PDB entry 1EEZ | X-ray diffraction, 2.30 A resolution | chains A and C of the 3 polymer chains in the assembly

[Chain A]
Name: HLA-A2.1 MHC class I (heavy chain)
From: Homo sapiens
Notes: fragment: residues 1-275 of extracellular portion
UniProt: P01892 (1A02_HUMAN); numbering as in UniProt (aligned over 1-275)
Amino-acid sequence (275 residues; numbered 1 to 275; the number before each row is that of its first residue):
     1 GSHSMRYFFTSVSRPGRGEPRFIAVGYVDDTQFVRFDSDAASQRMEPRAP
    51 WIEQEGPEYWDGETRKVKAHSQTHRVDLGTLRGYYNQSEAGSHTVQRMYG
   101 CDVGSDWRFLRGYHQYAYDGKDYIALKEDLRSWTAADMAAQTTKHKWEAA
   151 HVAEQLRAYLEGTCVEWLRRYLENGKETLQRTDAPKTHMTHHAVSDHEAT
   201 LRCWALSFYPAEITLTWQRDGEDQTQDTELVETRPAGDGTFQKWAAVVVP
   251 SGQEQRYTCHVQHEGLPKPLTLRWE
Disulfide bonds: C101-C164, C203-C259

[Chain C]
Name: GP2 peptide
Notes: engineered mutation(s): I2L,V5L
Amino-acid sequence (9 residues; row label = number of the first residue in the row):
     1 ILSALVGIL
Reported in the primary citation:
  - mutagenesis - L9V (Tm change 2.4 degC): increased stability in response to A2

[Chain A / chain C interface]
Residue-residue contacts (37):
  Y7(A) - I1(C)  hydrogen bond (side chain-backbone)
  Y7(A) - L2(C)  hydrophobic
  F9(A) - L2(C)  hydrophobic
  M45(A) - L2(C)  hydrophobic
  Y59(A) - I1(C)  hydrophobic
  E63(A) - I1(C)
  E63(A) - L2(C)  hydrogen bond (side chain-backbone)
  K66(A) - L2(C)  hydrogen bond (side chain-backbone)
  K66(A) - A4(C)
  V67(A) - L2(C)
  H70(A) - S3(C)
  H70(A) - V6(C)
  T73(A) - V6(C)  hydrogen bond (side chain-backbone)
  T73(A) - G7(C)
  T73(A) - I8(C)
  V76(A) - I8(C)  hydrophobic
  D77(A) - I8(C)
  D77(A) - L9(C)  hydrogen bond (side chain-backbone)
  T80(A) - L9(C)
  L81(A) - L9(C)  hydrophobic
  Y84(A) - L9(C)
  Y99(A) - L2(C)
  Y99(A) - S3(C)  hydrogen bond (side chain-backbone)
  Y116(A) - L9(C)  hydrophobic
  Y123(A) - L9(C)  hydrophobic
  T143(A) - L9(C)
  K146(A) - L9(C)
  W147(A) - I8(C)  hydrogen bond (side chain-backbone)
  W147(A) - L9(C)  hydrophobic
  Q155(A) - L5(C)
  L156(A) - L5(C)  hydrophobic
  Y159(A) - I1(C)  hydrogen bond (side chain-backbone)
  Y159(A) - L2(C)
  Y159(A) - S3(C)
  T163(A) - I1(C)
  W167(A) - I1(C)
  Y171(A) - I1(C)  hydrogen bond (side chain-backbone)
Interface residues without a listed pair, chain A (28 interface residues in all): M5, R97

[Summary]
28 residues of chain A and 9 residues of chain C are in contact; the contacts include 9 hydrogen bonds. Polar
contacts include Y7(A)-I1(C), E63(A)-L2(C) and K66(A)-L2(C). From the paper: L9V of chain C increases
stability in response to A2.
Chain A is HLA-A2.1 MHC class I (heavy chain) (Homo sapiens) and chain C is GP2 peptide; the structure,
Crystal Structure Determination of HLA-A2.1 Complexed to GP2 Peptide Variant(I2L/V5L), was determined by X-ray
diffraction, deposited together with 1EEY.
